7PXD - chains 0 and W of the 36 polymer chains in the assembly; structure by electron microscopy, 4.00 A resolution.

== Chain 0 ==
Name: Proteasome subunit alpha
Organism: Mycobacterium tuberculosis
UniProtKB: A0A655IUE1 (A0A655IUE1_MYCTX); residues 1-248 here = UniProt positions 1-248
Chain sequence (248 residues; row label = number of the first residue in the row):
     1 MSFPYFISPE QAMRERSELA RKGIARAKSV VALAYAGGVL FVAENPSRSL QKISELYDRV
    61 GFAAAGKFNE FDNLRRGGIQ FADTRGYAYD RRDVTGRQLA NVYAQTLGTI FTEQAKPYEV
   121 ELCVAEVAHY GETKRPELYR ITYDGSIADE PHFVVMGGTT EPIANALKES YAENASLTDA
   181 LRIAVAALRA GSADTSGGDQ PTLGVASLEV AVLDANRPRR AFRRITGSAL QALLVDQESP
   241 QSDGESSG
Disordered / not traced: 1-7, 191-202, 235-248

== Chain W ==
Name: Proteasome subunit beta
Organism: Mycobacterium tuberculosis
Notes: EC 3.4.25.1
UniProtKB: A0A045HFG5 (A0A045HFG5_MYCTX); residues 244-534 here correspond to UniProt positions 1-291 (UniProt number = residue number - 243)
Chain sequence (291 residues; row label = number of the first residue in the row):
   244 MTWPLPDRLS INSLSGTPAV DLSSFTDFLR RQAPELLPAS ISGGAPLAGG DAQLPHGTTI
   304 VALKYPGGVV MAGDRRSTQG NMISGRDVRK VYITDDYTAT GIAGTAAVAV EFARLYAVEL
   364 EHYEKLEGVP LTFAGKINRL AIMVRGNLAA AMQGLLALPL LAGYDIHASD PQSAGRIVSF
   424 DAAGGWNIEE EGYQAVGSGS LFAKSSMKKL YSQVTDGDSG LRVAVEALYD AADDDSATGG
   484 PDLVRGIFPT AVIIDADGAV DVPESRIAEL ARAIIESRSG ADTFGSDGGE K
Disordered / not traced: 244-300

== How chain 0 and chain W interact ==
Pairs across the interface - 16 pairs, chain 0 then chain W:
  R85(0) with E370(W), salt bridge
  Y87(0) with N381(W), hydrogen bond (backbone-side chain)
  A88(0) with N381(W), hydrogen bond (backbone-side chain); R382(W), hydrogen bond (backbone-side chain)
  Y89(0) with Y366(W); L374(W), hydrophobic; G378(W); N381(W), hydrogen bond (backbone-side chain); R382(W)
  D90(0) with A377(W)
  D93(0) with L374(W); T375(W), hydrogen bond (side chain-backbone); G378(W)
  R97(0) with E370(W)
  Q98(0) with Y366(W), hydrogen bond; E370(W), hydrogen bond
Interface residues without a listed pair, chain 0 (9 interface residues in all): R92
Interface residues without a listed pair, chain W (9 interface residues in all): I385

== In short ==
Chain 0 and chain W each contribute 9 residues to their interface, with 7 hydrogen bonds and 1 salt bridge.
Polar pairs include R85(0)-E370(W), Y87(0)-N381(W) and A88(0)-N381(W).
Chain 0 is Proteasome subunit alpha and chain W is Proteasome subunit beta, both from Mycobacterium
tuberculosis; the structure, Substrate-engaged mycobacterial Proteasome-associated ATPase in complex with
open-gate 20S CP - composite map (state B), was determined by electron microscopy (same publication as 7PX9,
7PXA, 7PXB and 7PXC).
